PDB entry 8V9B | X-ray diffraction, 1.19 A resolution | chains A and B

Chain A (and B):
Protein: Apolipoprotein(a)
From: Homo sapiens
Notes: EC 3.4.21.-; fragment: Kringle IV domain 7; chain B of this document is another copy of the same molecule, construct and numbering; everything in this record applies to it too
UniProt: P08519 (APOA_HUMAN); residues -10 to 84 here correspond to UniProt positions 1263-1357 (UniProt number = residue number + 1273)
Chain sequence (96 residues; row label = number of the first residue in the row; numbers below 1 keep their minus sign (Met-11 is residue -11)):
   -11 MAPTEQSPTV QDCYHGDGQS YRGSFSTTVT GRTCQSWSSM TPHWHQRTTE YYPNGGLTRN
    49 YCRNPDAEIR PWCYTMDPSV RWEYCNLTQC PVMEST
Disordered / not traced: -11 to -1, 84
Cystine bridges: Cys1-Cys78, Cys22-Cys61, Cys50-Cys73
Construct notes: initiating methionine (-11)
Small-molecule neighbours: ly3441732 (A1AAM; (2S,2'S)-3,3'-[carbonylbis(azanediyl-3,1-phenylene)]bis{2-[(3R)-pyrrolidin-1-ium-3-yl]propanoate}): Trp32, His33, Gln34, Arg35, Asp54, Glu56, Trp60, Tyr62, Arg69, Trp70
UniProt features mapped onto this chain:
  - glycosylation: Asn74 (N-linked (GlcNAc...) asparagine)

Interface between chain A and chain B:
Contacting residue pairs (2; chain A residue first):
  Trp32(A) with Arg69(B)
  Arg69(A) with Trp32(B)

In short:
Chain A and chain B each contribute 2 residues to their interface. Bound to chain A: ly3441732.
Chain A and chain B are both Apolipoprotein(a) (Homo sapiens); the structure, Lipoprotein(a) Kringle IV domain
7 - Lp(a) KIV7 in complex with LY3441732, was determined by X-ray diffraction together with 8TCE and 8V8Z from
the same study.
